PDB entry 8RUC | X-ray diffraction, 1.60 A resolution | chains C and J of the 8 polymer chains in the assembly

== Chain C ==
Name: Ribulose-1,5-bisphosphate carboxylase/oxygenase
Source organism: Spinacia oleracea
Notes: EC 4.1.1.39
UniProtKB: P00875 (RBL_SPIOL); residue numbers follow UniProt; this construct covers 1-475
Amino-acid sequence (475 residues; row label = number of the first residue in the row):
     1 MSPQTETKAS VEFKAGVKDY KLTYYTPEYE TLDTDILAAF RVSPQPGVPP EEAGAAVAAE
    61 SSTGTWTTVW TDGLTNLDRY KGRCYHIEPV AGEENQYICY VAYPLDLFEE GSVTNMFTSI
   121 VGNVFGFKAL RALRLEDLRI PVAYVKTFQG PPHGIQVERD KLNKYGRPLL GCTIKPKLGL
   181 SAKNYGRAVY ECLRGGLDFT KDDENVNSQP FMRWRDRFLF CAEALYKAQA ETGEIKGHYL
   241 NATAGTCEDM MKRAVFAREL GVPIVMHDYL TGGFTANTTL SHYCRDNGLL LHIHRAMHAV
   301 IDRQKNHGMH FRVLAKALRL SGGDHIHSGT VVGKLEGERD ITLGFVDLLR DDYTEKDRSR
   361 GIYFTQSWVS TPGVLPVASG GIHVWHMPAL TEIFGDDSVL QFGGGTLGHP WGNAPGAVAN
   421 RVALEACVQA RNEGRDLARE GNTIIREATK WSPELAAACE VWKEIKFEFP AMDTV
Unresolved in the structure: 1-8
Disulfide bonds: C247 forms a disulfide with the same residue of a neighbouring copy of this chain
Modified residues: K201 (lysine nz-carboxylic acid; KCX)
Construct notes: conflict K201 (Lys in P00875)
Metal / ion sites: Mg2+: K201, D203, E204 (together with 2-carboxyarabinitol-1,5-diphosphate)
Small-molecule neighbours: 2-carboxyarabinitol-1,5-diphosphate (CAP): E60, T65, W66, N123, T173, K175, K177, K201, D203, E204, H294, R295, H298, H327, G329, K334, L335, S379, G380, G381, Q401, F402, G403, G404

== Chain J ==
Name: Ribulose-1,5-bisphosphate carboxylase/oxygenase
Source organism: Spinacia oleracea
Notes: EC 4.1.1.39
UniProtKB: P00870 (RBS1_SPIOL); residues 1-123 here correspond to UniProt positions 58-180 (UniProt number = residue number + 57)
Amino-acid sequence (123 residues; numbered 1 to 123; the number before each row is that of its first residue):
     1 MQVWPILNLK KYETLSYLPP LTTDQLARQV DYLLNNKWVP CLEFETDHGF VYREHHNSPG
    61 YYDGRYWTMW KLPMFGCTDP AQVLNELEEC KKEYPNAFIR IIGFDSNREV QCISFIAYKP
   121 AGY
Construct notes: conflict Q2 (Lys59 in P00870), I6 (Thr63 in P00870), L7 (Gln64 in P00870), L9 (Met66 in P00870), K11 (Arg68 in P00870), E109 (Gln166 in P00870), I113 (Val170 in P00870)

== Interface between chain C and chain J ==
Contacting residue pairs (80; chain C residue first):
  I155(C) - R108(J)
  Q156(C) - R108(J)
  Q156(C) - E109(J)
  Q156(C) - V110(J)
  K161(C) - G60(J)
  K161(C) - Y62(J)
  K161(C) - R65(J)  hydrogen bond (backbone-side chain)
  N163(C) - R100(J)
  K164(C) - E13(J)  salt bridge
  Y165(C) - T14(J)  hydrogen bond (backbone-side chain)
  Y165(C) - Q111(J)
  Y165(C) - S114(J)
  G166(C) - T14(J)
  G166(C) - C112(J)
  R167(C) - E13(J)  salt bridge
  R167(C) - T14(J)  hydrogen bond
  R194(C) - W4(J)  hydrogen bond (side chain-backbone)
  R194(C) - P5(J)  hydrogen bond (side chain-backbone)
  R194(C) - I6(J)
  G195(C) - Y17(J)
  G196(C) - Y17(J)
  Y226(C) - R53(J)  hydrogen bond
  Q229(C) - Y62(J)
  A230(C) - K10(J)  hydrogen bond (backbone-side chain)
  E231(C) - P5(J)
  E231(C) - I6(J)
  E231(C) - K10(J)  hydrogen bond (backbone-side chain)
  T232(C) - K10(J)
  T232(C) - K11(J)  hydrogen bond (backbone-backbone)
  G233(C) - K10(J)
  G233(C) - F50(J)
  E234(C) - K11(J)
  E234(C) - Y12(J)
  E234(C) - E13(J)  hydrogen bond (side chain-backbone)
  E234(C) - S16(J)
  I235(C) - V51(J)  hydrophobic
  I235(C) - Y62(J)  hydrophobic
  R258(C) - S58(J)
  R258(C) - P59(J)
  G261(C) - R53(J)  hydrogen bond (backbone-side chain)
  G261(C) - N57(J)
  G261(C) - P59(J)
  V262(C) - P59(J)
  P263(C) - Y62(J)
  N287(C) - P59(J)
  G288(C) - P59(J)
  L289(C) - P59(J)  hydrophobic
  D397(C) - R108(J)  salt bridge
  P410(C) - M1(J)
  W411(C) - M1(J)  hydrophobic
  W411(C) - Q2(J)
  A414(C) - W4(J)  hydrophobic
  P415(C) - Q2(J)
  V418(C) - W4(J)  hydrophobic
  R421(C) - E13(J)  hydrogen bond (side chain-backbone)
  R421(C) - T14(J)
  R421(C) - S16(J)
  R421(C) - Y17(J)
  V422(C) - Y17(J)
  E425(C) - E13(J)
  E425(C) - T14(J)
  E425(C) - L15(J)  hydrogen bond (side chain-backbone)
  E425(C) - S16(J)  hydrogen bond (side chain-backbone)
  E425(C) - Y17(J)  hydrogen bond (side chain-backbone)
  E425(C) - L18(J)
  A426(C) - L18(J)
  Q429(C) - L18(J)
  Q429(C) - L21(J)
  Q429(C) - Q25(J)
  Q429(C) - Q29(J)
  R431(C) - Y32(J)
  N432(C) - Q29(J)  hydrogen bond
  N432(C) - Y32(J)
  E433(C) - Q25(J)
  E433(C) - Q29(J)
  W451(C) - Y17(J)
  W451(C) - L18(J)  hydrophobic
  W451(C) - P19(J)
  P453(C) - Q2(J)
  E454(C) - Q2(J)
Also at the interface, not in a pair above, chain C (49 interface residues in all): D160, Y190, D198, K236, D396, V428
Also at the interface, not in a pair above, chain J (39 interface residues in all): V3, L9, R28, I113

== Summary ==
The interface between chain C and chain J involves 49 residues on one side and 39 on the other; the contacts
include 16 hydrogen bonds and 3 salt bridges. Polar contacts include K164(C)-E13(J), R167(C)-E13(J) and
D397(C)-R108(J). Chain C binds 2-carboxyarabinitol-1,5-diphosphate.
Here chain C is Ribulose-1,5-bisphosphate carboxylase/oxygenase and chain J is Ribulose-1,5-bisphosphate
carboxylase/oxygenase, both from Spinacia oleracea. Entry 8RUC (Activated spinach rubisco complexed with
2-carboxyarabinitol bisphosphate) was determined by X-ray diffraction.
